Entry 9CQ3 (electron microscopy, 2.80 A resolution); this record covers chains A and J of the 20 polymer chains in the assembly.

Chain A:
Name: X-ray repair cross-complementing protein 6
Source organism: Homo sapiens
Notes: EC 3.6.4.-, 4.2.99.-
UniProt: P12956 (XRCC6_HUMAN); residue numbers follow UniProt; this construct covers 1-609
Chain sequence (612 residues; numbered -2 to 609; the number before each row is that of its first residue; numbers below 1 keep their minus sign (Gly-2 is residue -2)):
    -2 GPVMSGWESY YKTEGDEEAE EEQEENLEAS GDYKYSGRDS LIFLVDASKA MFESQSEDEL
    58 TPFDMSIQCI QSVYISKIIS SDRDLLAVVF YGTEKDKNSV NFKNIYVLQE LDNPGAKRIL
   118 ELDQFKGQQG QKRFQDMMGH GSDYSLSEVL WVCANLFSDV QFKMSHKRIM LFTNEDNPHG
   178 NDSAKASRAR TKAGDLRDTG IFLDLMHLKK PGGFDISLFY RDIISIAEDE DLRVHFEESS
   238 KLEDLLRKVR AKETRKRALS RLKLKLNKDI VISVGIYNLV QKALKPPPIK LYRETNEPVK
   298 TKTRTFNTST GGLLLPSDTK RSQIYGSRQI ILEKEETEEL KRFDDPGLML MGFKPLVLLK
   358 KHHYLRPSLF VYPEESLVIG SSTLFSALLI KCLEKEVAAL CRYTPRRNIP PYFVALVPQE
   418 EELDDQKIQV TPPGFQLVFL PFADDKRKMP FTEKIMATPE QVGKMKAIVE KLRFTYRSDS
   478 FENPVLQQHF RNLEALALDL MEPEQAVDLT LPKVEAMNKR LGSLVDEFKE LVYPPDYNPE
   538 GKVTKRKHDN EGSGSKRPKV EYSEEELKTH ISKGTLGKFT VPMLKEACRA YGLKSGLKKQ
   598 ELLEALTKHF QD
Disordered / not traced: -2 to 0, 12-31, 537-609
Construct notes: expression tag (-2 to 0)
UniProt features mapped onto this chain:
  - region: Val578 to Glu583 (Interaction with BAX)
  - active site: Lys31 (Schiff-base intermediate with DNA)
  - modified residue: Ser2 (N-acetylserine), Ser6 (Phosphoserine), Ser27 (Phosphoserine), Lys31 (N6-acetyllysine), Ser51 (Phosphoserine), Ser306 (Phosphoserine), Lys317 (N6-acetyllysine), Lys331 (N6-acetyllysine), Lys338 (N6-acetyllysine), Thr455 (Phosphothreonine), Lys461 (N6-acetyllysine), Ser477 (Phosphoserine), Ser520 (Phosphoserine), Lys539 (N6-acetyllysine), Lys542 (N6-acetyllysine), Lys544 (N6-acetyllysine), Ser550 (Phosphoserine), Lys553 (N6-acetyllysine), Lys556 (N6-acetyllysine), Ser560 (Phosphoserine) and 1 more in UniProt
  - cross-link (Glycyl lysine isopeptide (Lys-Gly)): Lys287 (interchain with G-Cter in SUMO2), Lys317 (interchain with G-Cter in SUMO2), Lys556 (interchain with G-Cter in SUMO2)

Chain J:
Molecule: 68-nt DNA strand
Sequence (68 nucleotides; each row starts with the number of its first residue):
     1 CGCGCCCAGC TTTCCCAGCT AATAAACTAA AAACATTCGT TCACGTGAGT TCCAGTACAA
    61 GTCTAGTC
Disordered / not traced: 1-26

Chain A / chain J interface:
Pairs across the interface (15):
  Ser33(A) with DT51(J), phosphate contact
  Gly34(A) with DT51(J), hydrogen bond to the phosphate
  Arg35(A) with DC52(J), salt bridge to the phosphate
  Arg80(A) with DC52(J), salt bridge to the phosphate
  Phe159(A) with DC52(J), phosphate contact
  Lys160(A) with DC52(J), hydrogen bond to the phosphate
  Ala255(A) with DG49(J), sugar contact
  Arg258(A) with DG49(J), salt bridge to the phosphate
  Pro285(A) with DC42(J), phosphate contact
  Lys287(A) with DA43(J), salt bridge to the phosphate
  Thr298(A) with DC44(J), phosphate contact
  Thr300(A) with DG45(J), phosphate contact
  Arg403(A) with DT46(J), hydrogen bond to the base; DG47(J), hydrogen bond to the sugar
  Arg444(A) with DC38(J), salt bridge to the phosphate
Other interface residues (no listed pair), chain A (20 interface residues in all): Gln158, Arg254, Leu256, Ser257, Lys282, Lys331
Other interface residues (no listed pair), chain J (14 interface residues in all): DT41, DA48, DT50, DC53

Summary:
20 residues of chain A face 14 of chain J across their interface; the contacts include 4 hydrogen bonds and 5
salt bridges. Polar contacts include Arg403(A)-DT46(J), Arg403(A)-DG47(J) and Gly34(A)-DT51(J). UniProt lists
active-site residue Lys31(A) on chain A.
Here chain A is X-ray repair cross-complementing protein 6 (Homo sapiens) and chain J is a 68-nt DNA strand.
Entry 9CQ3 (The gap-filling complex with Pol mu engaged in the NHEJ pathway) was determined by electron
microscopy, deposited together with 9CQ6, 9CQC, 9N81, 9N82 and 9N83.
